PDB entry 9E28 | electron microscopy, 4.40 A resolution (low resolution: residue-level contacts below are approximate; hydrogen-bond / salt-bridge calls are withheld) | chains d and e of the 16 polymer chains in the assembly

== Chain d ==
Molecule: Dynein light chain 1, cytoplasmic
Source organism: Homo sapiens
UniProtKB: P63167 (DYL1_HUMAN); numbering as in UniProt (aligned over 1-89)
Amino-acid sequence (89 residues; each row starts with the number of its first residue):
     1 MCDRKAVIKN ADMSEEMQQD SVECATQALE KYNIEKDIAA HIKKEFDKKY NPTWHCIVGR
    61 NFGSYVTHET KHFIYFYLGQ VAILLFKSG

== Chain e ==
Molecule: Cytoplasmic dynein 1 heavy chain 1
Source organism: Homo sapiens
UniProtKB: Q14204 (DYHC1_HUMAN); residues 2-4646 here = UniProt positions 2-4646
Amino-acid sequence (4843 residues; each row starts with the number of its first residue; numbers below 1 keep their minus sign (Gly-196 is residue -196)):
  -196 GDYDIPTTEN LYFQGDKDCE MKRTTLDSPL GKLELSGCEQ GLHRIIFLGK GTSAADAVEV
  -136 PAPAAVLGGP EPLMQATAWL NAYFHQPEAI EEFPVPALHH PVFQQESFTR QVLWKLLKVV
   -76 KFGEVISYSH LAALAGNPAA TAAVKTALSG NPVPILIPCH RVVQGDLDVG GYEGGLAVKE
   -16 WLLAHEGHRL GKPGLGGSSE PGGGGGEDGS AGLEVSAVQN VADVSVLQKH LRKLVPLLLE
    44 DGGEAPAALE AALEEKSALE QMRKFLSDPQ VHTVLVERST LKEDVGDEGE EEKEFISYNI
   104 NIDIHYGVKS NSLAFIKRTP VIDADKPVSS QLRVLTLSED SPYETLHSFI SNAVAPFFKS
   164 YIRESGKADR DGDKMAPSVE KKIAELEMGL LHLQQNIEIP EISLPIHPMI TNVAKQCYER
   224 GEKPKVTDFG DKVEDPTFLN QLQSGVNRWI REIQKVTKLD RDPASGTALQ EISFWLNLER
   284 ALYRIQEKRE SPEVLLTLDI LKHGKRFHAT VSFDTDTGLK QALETVNDYN PLMKDFPLND
   344 LLSATELDKI RQALVAIFTH LRKIRNTKYP IQRALRLVEA ISRDLSSQLL KVLGTRKLMH
   404 VAYEEFEKVM VACFEVFQTW DDEYEKLQVL LRDIVKRKRE ENLKMVWRIN PAHRKLQARL
   464 DQMRKFRRQH EQLRAVIVRV LRPQVTAVAQ QNQGEVPEPQ DMKVAEVLFD AADANAIEEV
   524 NLAYENVKEV DGLDVSKEGT EAWEAAMKRY DERIDRVETR ITARLRDQLG TAKNANEMFR
   584 IFSRFNALFV RPHIRGAIRE YQTQLIQRVK DDIESLHDKF KVQYPQSQAC KMSHVRDLPP
   644 VSGSIIWAKQ IDRQLTAYMK RVEDVLGKGW ENHVEGQKLK QDGDSFRMKL NTQEIFDDWA
   704 RKVQQRNLGV SGRIFTIEST RVRGRTGNVL KLKVNFLPEI ITLSKEVRNL KWLGFRVPLA
   764 IVNKAHQANQ LYPFAISLIE SVRTYERTCE KVEERNTISL LVAGLKKEVQ ALIAEGIALV
   824 WESYKLDPYV QRLAETVFNF QEKVDDLLII EEKIDLEVRS LETCMYDHKT FSEILNRVQK
   884 AVDDLNLHSY SNLPIWVNKL DMEIERILGV RLQAGLRAWT QVLLGQAEDK AEVDMDTDAP
   944 QVSHKPGGEP KIKNVVHELR ITNQVIYLNP PIEECRYKLY QEMFAWKMVV LSLPRIQSQR
  1004 YQVGVHYELT EEEKFYRNAL TRMPDGPVAL EESYSAVMGI VSEVEQYVKV WLQYQCLWDM
  1064 QAENIYNRLG EDLNKWQALL VQIRKARGTF DNAETKKEFG PVVIDYGKVQ SKVNLKYDSW
  1124 HKEVLSKFGQ MLGSNMTEFH SQISKSRQEL EQHSVDTAST SDAVTFITYV QSLKRKIKQF
  1184 EKQVELYRNG QRLLEKQRFQ FPPSWLYIDN IEGEWGAFND IMRRKDSAIQ QQVANLQMKI
  1244 VQEDRAVESR TTDLLTDWEK TKPVTGNLRP EEALQALTIY EGKFGRLKDD REKCAKAKEA
  1304 LELTDTGLLS GSEERVQVAL EELQDLKGVW SELSKVWEQI DQMKEQPWVS VQPRKLRQNL
  1364 DALLNQLKSF PARLRQYASY EFVQRLLKGY MKINMLVIEL KSEALKDRHW KQLMKRLHVN
  1424 WVVSELTLGQ IWDVDLQKNE AIVKDVLLVA QGEMALEEFL KQIREVWNTY ELDLVNYQNK
  1484 CRLIRGWDDL FNKVKEHINS VSAMKLSPYY KVFEEDALSW EDKLNRIMAL FDVWIDVQRR
  1544 WVYLEGIFTG SADIKHLLPV ETQRFQSIST EFLALMKKVS KSPLVMDVLN IQGVQRSLER
  1604 LADLLGKIQK ALGEYLERER SSFPRFYFVG DEDLLEIIGN SKNVAKLQKH FKKMFAGVSS
  1664 IILNEDNSVV LGISSREGEE VMFKTPVSIT EHPKINEWLT LVEKEMRVTL AKLLAESVTE
  1724 VEIFGKATSI DPNTYITWID KYQAQLVVLS AQIAWSENVE TALSSMGGGG DAAPLHSVLS
  1784 NVEVTLNVLA DSVLMEQPPL RRRKLEHLIT ELVHQRDVTR SLIKSKIDNA KSFEWLSQMR
  1844 FYFDPKQTDV LQQLSIQMAN AKFNYGFEYL GVQDKLVQTP LTDRCYLTMT QALEARLGGS
  1904 PFGPAGTGKT ESVKALGHQL GRFVLVFNCD ETFDFQAMGR IFVGLCQVGA WGCFDEFNRL
  1964 EERMLSAVSQ QVQCIQEALR EHSNPNYDKT SAPITCELLN KQVKVSPDMA IFITMNPGYA
  2024 GRSNLPDNLK KLFRSLAMTK PDRQLIAQVM LYSQGFRTAE VLANKIVPFF KLCDEQLSSQ
  2084 SHYDFGLRAL KSVLVSAGNV KRERIQKIKR EKEERGEAVD EGEIAENLPE QEILIQSVCE
  2144 TMVPKLVAED IPLLFSLLSD VFPGVQYHRG EMTALREELK KVCQEMYLTY GDGEEVGGMW
  2204 VEKVLQLYQI TQINHGLMMV GPSGSGKSMA WRVLLKALER LEGVEGVAHI IDPKAISKDH
  2264 LYGTLDPNTR EWTDGLFTHV LRKIIDSVRG ELQKRQWIVF DGDVDPEWVE NLNSVLDDNK
  2324 LLTLPNGERL SLPPNVRIMF EVQDLKYATL ATVSRCGMVW FSEDVLSTDM IFNNFLARLR
  2384 SIPLDEGEDE AQRRRKGKED EGEEAASPML QIQRDAATIM QPYFTSNGLV TKALEHAFQL
  2444 EHIMDLTRLR CLGSLFSMLH QACRNVAQYN ANHPDFPMQI EQLERYIQRY LVYAILWSLS
  2504 GDSRLKMRAE LGEYIRRITT VPLPTAPNIP IIDYEVSISG EWSPWQAKVP QIEVETHKVA
  2564 APDVVVPTLD TVRHEALLYT WLAEHKPLVL CGPPGSGKTM TLFSALRALP DMEVVGLNFS
  2624 SATTPELLLK TFDHYCEYRR TPNGVVLAPV QLGKWLVLFC DEINLPDMDK YGTQRVISFI
  2684 RQMVEHGGFY RTSDQTWVKL ERIQFVGACN PPTDPGRKPL SHRFLRHVPV VYVDYPGPAS
  2744 LTQIYGTFNR AMLRLIPSLR TYAEPLTAAM VEFYTMSQER FTQDTQPHYI YSPREMTRWV
  2804 RGIFEALRPL ETLPVEGLIR IWAHEALRLF QDRLVEDEER RWTDENIDTV ALKHFPNIDR
  2864 EKAMSRPILY SNWLSKDYIP VDQEELRDYV KARLKVFYEE ELDVPLVLFN EVLDHVLRID
  2924 RIFRQPQGHL LLIGVSGAGK TTLSRFVAWM NGLSVYQIKV HRKYTGEDFD EDLRTVLRRS
  2984 GCKNEKIAFI MDESNVLDSG FLERMNTLLA NGEVPGLFEG DEYATLMTQC KEGAQKEGLM
  3044 LDSHEELYKW FTSQVIRNLH VVFTMNPSSE GLKDRAATSP ALFNRCVLNW FGDWSTEALY
  3104 QVGKEFTSKM DLEKPNYIVP DYMPVVYDKL PQPPSHREAI VNSCVFVHQT LHQANARLAK
  3164 RGGRTMAITP RHYLDFINHY ANLFHEKRSE LEEQQMHLNV GLRKIKETVD QVEELRRDLR
  3224 IKSQELEVKN AAANDKLKKM VKDQQEAEKK KVMSQEIQEQ LHKQQEVIAD KQMSVKEDLD
  3284 KVEPAVIEAQ NAVKSIKKQH LVEVRSMANP PAAVKLALES ICLLLGESTT DWKQIRSIIM
  3344 RENFIPTIVN FSAEEISDAI REKMKKNYMS NPSYNYEIVN RASLACGPMV KWAIAQLNYA
  3404 DMLKRVEPLR NELQKLEDDA KDNQQKANEV EQMIRDLEAS IARYKEEYAV LISEAQAIKA
  3464 DLAAVEAKVN RSTALLKSLS AERERWEKTS ETFKNQMSTI AGDCLLSAAF IAYAGYFDQQ
  3524 MRQNLFTTWS HHLQQANIQF RTDIARTEYL SNADERLRWQ ASSLPADDLC TENAIMLKRF
  3584 NRYPLIIDPS GQATEFIMNE YKDRKITRTS FLDDAFRKNL ESALRFGNPL LVQDVESYDP
  3644 VLNPVLNREV RRTGGRVLIT LGDQDIDLSP SFVIFLSTRD PTVEFPPDLC SRVTFVNFTV
  3704 TRSSLQSQCL NEVLKAERPD VDEKRSDLLK LQGEFQLRLR QLEKSLLQAL NEVKGRILDD
  3764 DTIITTLENL KREAAEVTRK VEETDIVMQE VETVSQQYLP LSTACSSIYF TMESLKQIHF
  3824 LYQYSLQFFL DIYHNVLYEN PNLKGVTDHT QRLSIITKDL FQVAFNRVAR GMLHQDHITF
  3884 AMLLARIKLK GTVGEPTYDA EFQHFLRGNE IVLSAGSTPR IQGLTVEQAE AVVRLSCLPA
  3944 FKDLIAKVQA DEQFGIWLDS SSPEQTVPYL WSEETPATPI GQAIHRLLLI QAFRPDRLLA
  4004 MAHMFVSTNL GESFMSIMEQ PLDLTHIVGT EVKPNTPVLM CSVPGYDASG HVEDLAAEQN
  4064 TQITSIAIGS AEGFNQADKA INTAVKSGRW VMLKNVHLAP GWLMQLEKKL HSLQPHACFR
  4124 LFLTMEINPK VPVNLLRAGR IFVFEPPPGV KANMLRTFSS IPVSRICKSP NERARLYFLL
  4184 AWFHAIIQER LRYAPLGWSK KYEFGESDLR SACDTVDTWL DDTAKGRQNI SPDKIPWSAL
  4244 KTLMAQSIYG GRVDNEFDQR LLNTFLERLF TTRSFDSEFK LACKVDGHKD IQMPDGIRRE
  4304 EFVQWVELLP DTQTPSWLGL PNNAERVLLT TQGVDMISKM LKMQMLEDED DLAYAETEKK
  4364 TRTDSTSDGR PAWMRTLHTT ASNWLHLIPQ TLSHLKRTVE NIKDPLFRFF EREVKMGAKL
  4424 LQDVRQDLAD VVQVCEGKKK QTNYLRTLIN ELVKGILPRS WSHYTVPAGM TVIQWVSDFS
  4484 ERIKQLQNIS LAAASGGAKE LKNIHVCLGG LFVPEAYITA TRQYVAQANS WSLEELCLEV
  4544 NVTTSQGATL DACSFGVTGL KLQGATCNNN KLSLSNAIST ALPLTQLRWV KQTNTEKKAS
  4604 VVTLPVYLNF TRADLIFTVD FEIATKEDPR SFYERGVAVL CTE
Not modelled in the structure: -196 to 209, 489-511, 928-947, 1405-4646
Sequence notes: expression tag (-196 to 1)
Curated features (UniProtKB/Swiss-Prot):
  - binding site (ATP): Gly1906 to Thr1913, Gly2224 to Ser2231, Gly2595 to Thr2602, Gly2937 to Thr2944
  - modified residue: Ser2 (N-acetylserine), Ser70 (Phosphoserine), Lys1125 (N6-acetyllysine), Ser1230 (Phosphoserine), Lys3480 (N6-acetyllysine), Ser4162 (Phosphoserine), Lys4283 (N6-acetyllysine), Thr4366 (Phosphothreonine), Ser4368 (Phosphoserine)
  - natural variant: Glu94 (E94K: Found in a patient with spinal muscular atrophy; uncertain significance), Lys129 (K129I: In CDCBM13), Arg264 (R264L: In SMALED1), His306 (H306R: In CMT2O and SMALED1), Ile584 (I584L: In SMALED1), Arg598 (R598C: In CMT2O and SMALED1), Thr659 to Met662 (deletion: In CDCBM13), Lys671 (K671E: In SMALED1), Pro776 (P776L: In SMALED1), Tyr970 (Y970C: In SMALED1), Gly1132 (G1132E: In SMALED1), Gln1194 (Q1194R: In CMT2O), 9 further natural variant entries in UniProt

== How chain d and chain e interact ==
Pairs across the interface - 10 pairs, chain d then chain e:
  Val7(d) with Pro1206(e); Trp1208(e); Leu1209(e)
  Ile8(d) with Ser1207(e); Trp1208(e); Leu1209(e)
  Lys9(d) with Asn1213(e); Gly1216(e); Glu1217(e)
  Asn10(d) with Gly1216(e)

== Overview ==
4 residues of chain d and 7 residues of chain e are in contact. Curated annotation (UniProt) lists 32
ATP-binding residues on chain e.
Chain d is Dynein light chain 1, cytoplasmic and chain e is Cytoplasmic dynein 1 heavy chain 1, both from Homo
sapiens; the structure, Cryo-EM structure of Phi dynein tail, was determined by electron microscopy (same
publication as 9DZY, 9E0T, 9E0W, 9E22 and 9E23).
